8G1P - chains C and G of the 4 polymer chains in the assembly; structure by X-ray diffraction, 2.70 A resolution.

# Chain C
Molecule: von Hippel-Lindau disease tumor suppressor
Organism: Homo sapiens
UniProt: P40337 (VHL_HUMAN); numbering as in UniProt (aligned over 56-213)
Chain sequence (162 residues; each row starts with the number of its first residue):
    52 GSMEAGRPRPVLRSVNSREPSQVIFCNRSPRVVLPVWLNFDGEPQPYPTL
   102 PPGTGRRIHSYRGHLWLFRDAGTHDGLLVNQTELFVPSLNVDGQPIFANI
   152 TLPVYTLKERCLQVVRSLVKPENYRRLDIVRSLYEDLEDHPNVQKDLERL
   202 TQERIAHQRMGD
Unresolved in the structure: 52-59, 206-213
Sequence notes: expression tag (52-55)
UniProt features mapped onto this chain:
  - region: Thr157 to Val166 (Interaction with Elongin BC complex)
Ligand contacts: FWZ ((2S,4R)-N-[[2-[2-[4-[[4-[3-azanyl-6-(2-hydroxyphenyl)pyridazin-4-yl]piperazin-1-yl]methyl]phenyl]ethoxy]-4-(4-methyl-1,3-thiazol-5-yl)phenyl]methyl]-1-[(2S)-2-[(1-fluoranylcyclopropyl)carbonylamino]-3,3-dimethyl-butanoyl]-4-oxidanyl-pyrrolidine-2-carboxamide): Asn67, Arg69, Phe76, Pro86, Trp88, Phe91, Tyr98, Pro99, Thr100, Leu101, Arg107, Ile109, His110, Ser111, Tyr112, His115, Trp117

# Chain G
Molecule: Probable global transcription activator SNF2L2
Organism: Homo sapiens
UniProt: B4DNT1 (B4DNT1_HUMAN); residues 1373-1493 here correspond to UniProt positions 77-197 (UniProt number = residue number - 1296)
Chain sequence (123 residues; row label = number of the first residue in the row):
  1371 SMAEKLSPNPPKLTKQMNAIIDTVINYKDSSGRQLSEVFIQLPSRKELPE
  1421 YYELIRKPVDFKKIKERIRNHKYRSLGDLEKDVMLLCHNAQTFNLEGSQI
  1471 YEDSIVLQSVFKSARQKIAKEEE
Unresolved in the structure: 1371-1372, 1491-1493
Sequence notes: expression tag (1371-1372)
Ligand contacts: FWZ ((2S,4R)-N-[[2-[2-[4-[[4-[3-azanyl-6-(2-hydroxyphenyl)pyridazin-4-yl]piperazin-1-yl]methyl]phenyl]ethoxy]-4-(4-methyl-1,3-thiazol-5-yl)phenyl]methyl]-1-[(2S)-2-[(1-fluoranylcyclopropyl)carbonylamino]-3,3-dimethyl-butanoyl]-4-oxidanyl-pyrrolidine-2-carboxamide): Val1408, Phe1409, Gln1411, Leu1412, Pro1413, Leu1418, Tyr1421, Val1429, Asp1430, Leu1456, Asn1459, Ala1460, Phe1463, Asn1464, Ile1470

# How chain C and chain G interact
Contacting residue pairs - 12 pairs, chain C then chain G:
  Asn67(C) with Glu1420(G)
  Arg69(C) with Leu1424(G); Thr1462(G), hydrogen bond (side chain-backbone); Phe1463(G), hydrogen bond (side chain-backbone); Leu1465(G)
  Pro71(C) with Glu1466(G)
  Gln73(C) with Gly1467(G), hydrogen bond (side chain-backbone)
  Phe91(C) with Glu1420(G)
  His110(C) with Gly1467(G); Ser1468(G); Gln1469(G), hydrogen bond (side chain-backbone)
  Tyr112(C) with Asn1464(G), hydrogen bond (side chain-backbone)

# In short
The interface between chain C and chain G involves 7 residues on one side and 10 on the other; the contacts
include 5 hydrogen bonds. Polar contacts include Arg69(C)-Thr1462(G), Arg69(C)-Phe1463(G) and
Gln73(C)-Gly1467(G). Compound FWZ is bound between chain C and chain G.
Here chain C is von Hippel-Lindau disease tumor suppressor and chain G is Probable global transcription
activator SNF2L2, both from Homo sapiens. Entry 8G1P (Co-crystal structure of Compound 11 in complex with the
bromodomain of human SMARCA2 and pVHL:ElonginC:ElonginB) was determined by X-ray diffraction, deposited
together with 8G1Q.
